3A9Q - chains M and S of the 24 polymer chains in the assembly; structure by X-ray diffraction, 1.90 A resolution.

# Chain M (and S)
Name: Ferritin-4, chloroplastic
From: Glycine max
Notes: EC 1.16.3.1; chain S of this document is another copy of the same molecule, construct and numbering; everything in this record applies to it too
UniProtKB: Q948P5 (FRI4_SOYBN); residues 1-212 here correspond to UniProt positions 36-247 (UniProt number = residue number + 35)
Amino-acid sequence (212 residues; each row starts with the number of its first residue):
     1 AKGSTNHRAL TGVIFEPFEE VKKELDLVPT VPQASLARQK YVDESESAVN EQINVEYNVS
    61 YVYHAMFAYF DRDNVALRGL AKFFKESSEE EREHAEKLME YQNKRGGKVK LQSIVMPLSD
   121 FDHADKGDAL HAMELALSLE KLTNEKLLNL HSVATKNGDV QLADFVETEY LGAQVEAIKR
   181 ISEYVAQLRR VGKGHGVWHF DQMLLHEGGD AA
Not modelled in the structure: 1-14, 208-212
Differences from the reference sequence: engineered mutation A173 (Glu208 in Q948P5)
Bound ions: Ca2+ site 1: E56, E91, H94; Ca2+ site 2: E93, E96; Ca2+ site 3: E167 (shared with 2 residues of chain L; 1 residue of chain T)
From the paper describing this entry:
  - mutagenesis - E173A: abolished binding to Ca2+
  - mutagenesis - E173A (2.2-fold): decreased catalytic activity on iron oxidation
  - catalytic residues: E56, Y63, E91, H94, E140, Q174 (by similarity / conservation)

# How chain M and chain S interact
Residue-residue contacts (76):
  P32(M) with N74(S), hydrogen bond (backbone-side chain)
  Q33(M) with N74(S), hydrogen bond (backbone-side chain)
  A34(M) with N74(S)
  S35(M) with D73(S), hydrogen bond; N74(S)
  L36(M) with D73(S), hydrogen bond (backbone-side chain)
  A37(M) with D73(S), hydrogen bond (backbone-side chain)
  Y57(M) with Y61(S); H64(S), hydrogen bond
  Y61(M) with Y57(S); L111(S); Q112(S), hydrogen bond (side chain-backbone); I114(S)
  H64(M) with Y57(S), hydrogen bond; R92(S); E96(S), salt bridge; M99(S)
  A65(M) with L111(S)
  F67(M) with M99(S), hydrophobic; E100(S)
  A68(M) with M99(S), hydrophobic; N103(S), hydrogen bond (backbone-side chain); V109(S), hydrophobic
  D71(M) with N103(S), hydrogen bond
  R72(M) with N103(S); K108(S)
  D73(M) with S35(S), hydrogen bond; L36(S), hydrogen bond (side chain-backbone); A37(S), hydrogen bond (side chain-backbone); G106(S)
  N74(M) with P32(S), hydrogen bond (side chain-backbone); Q33(S); A34(S); S35(S)
  K85(M) with E96(S), salt bridge; E100(S), salt bridge
  S88(M) with R92(S), hydrogen bond
  E89(M) with R92(S), salt bridge; E96(S)
  R92(M) with H64(S); S88(S), hydrogen bond; E89(S); R92(S)
  E96(M) with H64(S), salt bridge; K85(S), salt bridge
  M99(M) with H64(S); A68(S), hydrophobic
  E100(M) with F67(S); K85(S), salt bridge
  N103(M) with A68(S), hydrogen bond (side chain-backbone); D71(S), hydrogen bond; R72(S)
  G106(M) with D73(S)
  K108(M) with R72(S)
  V109(M) with A68(S), hydrophobic; S119(S)
  K110(M) with S119(S)
  L111(M) with Y61(S); A65(S); M116(S); P117(S)
  Q112(M) with Y61(S), hydrogen bond (backbone-side chain); M116(S)
  S113(M) with I114(S); V115(S); M116(S), hydrogen bond (side chain-backbone)
  I114(M) with Y61(S); S113(S); I114(S), hydrogen bond (backbone-backbone)
  V115(M) with S113(S)
  M116(M) with L111(S); Q112(S); S113(S), hydrogen bond (backbone-side chain)
  P117(M) with L111(S)
  S119(M) with V109(S)
  D122(M) with Q33(S)
Other interface residues (no listed pair), chain M (39 interface residues in all): N54, S60
Other interface residues (no listed pair), chain S (38 interface residues in all): N54, K110, D122

# Summary
39 residues of chain M and 38 residues of chain S are in contact; the contacts include 22 hydrogen bonds and 7
salt bridges. Polar contacts include H64(M)-E96(S), K85(M)-E96(S) and K85(M)-E100(S). The paper reports
catalytic residues E56(M), Y63(M) and E91(M) among others; E173A of chain M abolishes binding to Ca2+.
Both chains are Ferritin-4, chloroplastic (Glycine max). Entry 3A9Q (Crystal Structure Analysis of E173A
variant of the soybean ferritin SFER4) was determined by X-ray diffraction (same publication as 3A68).
